PDB entry 7WFG | electron microscopy, 4.33 A resolution (low resolution: residue-level contacts below are approximate; hydrogen-bond / salt-bridge calls are withheld) | chains K and M of the 9 polymer chains in the assembly

Chain K:
Protein: NAD(P)H-quinone oxidoreductase subunit K, chloroplastic
Source organism: Arabidopsis thaliana
Notes: EC 7.1.1.-
UniProtKB: P56756 (NDHK_ARATH); residues 1-225 here = UniProt positions 1-225
Chain sequence (225 residues; each row starts with the number of its first residue):
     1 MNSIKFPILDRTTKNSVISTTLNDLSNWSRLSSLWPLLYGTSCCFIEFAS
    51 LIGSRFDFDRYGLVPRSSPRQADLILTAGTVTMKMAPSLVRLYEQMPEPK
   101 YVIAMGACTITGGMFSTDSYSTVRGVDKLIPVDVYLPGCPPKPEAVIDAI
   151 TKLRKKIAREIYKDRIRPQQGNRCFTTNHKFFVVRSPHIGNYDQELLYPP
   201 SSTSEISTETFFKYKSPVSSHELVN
Disordered / not traced: 1-2, 52-65, 168-172, 189-225
Ligand contacts: 4Fe-4S cluster (SF4): C43, C44, G79, T80, G106, A107, C108, G138, C139, P140
Curated features (UniProtKB/Swiss-Prot):
  - binding site ([4Fe-4S] cluster): C43, C44, C108, C139

Chain M:
Protein: NAD(P)H-quinone oxidoreductase subunit M, chloroplastic
Source organism: Arabidopsis thaliana
Notes: EC 7.1.1.-
UniProtKB: Q2V2S7 (NDHM_ARATH); residues 1-217 here = UniProt positions 1-217
Chain sequence (217 residues; each row starts with the number of its first residue):
     1 MVAAFSYTACTKLSLLHPSMVAQIRPRTTQKAFVVTNPEQDSTLEVQETE
    51 TLKEEQSTEKMKKQPTPLRPVEKQLNVKSKGMGDFGGQWLSSVTRHVRIY
   101 AAYIDPETCEFDQSQMDKLTLILDPTEEFVWDDESCNKVYSYFQELVDHY
   151 EGAPLTEYTLRLIGSDVEHYIRKMLFDGEIQYNMDARVLNFSMGKPRVQF
   201 NTSNIEGGGDGQPQEDA
Disordered / not traced: 1-86, 111-113, 200-217

How chain K and chain M interact:
Pairs across the interface (43):
  S3(K) with Q181(M); Y182(M)
  I4(K) with Q181(M); Y182(M); M184(M)
  K5(K) with V130(M); Y182(M); N183(M)
  P7(K) with D185(M)
  V90(K) with V93(M)
  R91(K) with W89(M)
  Y101(K) with R187(M)
  D127(K) with R95(M); S192(M)
  K128(K) with T94(M); R95(M)
  L129(K) with T94(M); R95(M)
  I130(K) with R95(M)
  P131(K) with R95(M)
  V132(K) with R95(M); V188(M)
  D133(K) with R187(M); V188(M)
  Y135(K) with N190(M)
  K156(K) with R187(M)
  F175(K) with L123(M); D124(M); W131(M)
  T176(K) with D105(M); P106(M)
  T177(K) with L121(M)
  N178(K) with I104(M); T120(M)
  H179(K) with K118(M); L119(M)
  K180(K) with D105(M)
  V183(K) with D117(M); L119(M)
  V184(K) with E151(M); L155(M)
  S186(K) with P154(M); L155(M)
Interface residues without a listed pair, chain K (33 interface residues in all): F6, M83, P87, V126, E160, R173, C174, R185
Interface residues without a listed pair, chain M (35 interface residues in all): S91, E107, I122, T126, A153, R161, P196

Overview:
The interface between chain K and chain M involves 33 residues on one side and 35 on the other. Bound to chain
K: 4Fe-4S cluster. UniProt lists 4 [4Fe-4S] cluster-binding residues on chain K.
Chain K is NAD(P)H-quinone oxidoreductase subunit K, chloroplastic and chain M is NAD(P)H-quinone
oxidoreductase subunit M, chloroplastic, both from Arabidopsis thaliana; the structure, Subcomplexes A and E
in NDH complex from Arabidopsis, was determined by electron microscopy (same publication as 7WFD and 7WFE).
